Entry 1EFR (X-ray diffraction, 3.10 A resolution); this record covers chains A and G of the 8 polymer chains in the assembly.

== Chain A ==
Protein: Bovine mitochondrial F1-atpase subunit alpha
From: Bos taurus
Notes: EC 3.6.1.34
Reference sequence: P19483 (ATP0_BOVIN); residues 3-510 here correspond to UniProt positions 46-553 (UniProt number = residue number + 43)
Chain sequence (510 residues; each row starts with the number of its first residue; a row labelled like 2A-2B holds insertion residues (2A, then the next letters in order)):
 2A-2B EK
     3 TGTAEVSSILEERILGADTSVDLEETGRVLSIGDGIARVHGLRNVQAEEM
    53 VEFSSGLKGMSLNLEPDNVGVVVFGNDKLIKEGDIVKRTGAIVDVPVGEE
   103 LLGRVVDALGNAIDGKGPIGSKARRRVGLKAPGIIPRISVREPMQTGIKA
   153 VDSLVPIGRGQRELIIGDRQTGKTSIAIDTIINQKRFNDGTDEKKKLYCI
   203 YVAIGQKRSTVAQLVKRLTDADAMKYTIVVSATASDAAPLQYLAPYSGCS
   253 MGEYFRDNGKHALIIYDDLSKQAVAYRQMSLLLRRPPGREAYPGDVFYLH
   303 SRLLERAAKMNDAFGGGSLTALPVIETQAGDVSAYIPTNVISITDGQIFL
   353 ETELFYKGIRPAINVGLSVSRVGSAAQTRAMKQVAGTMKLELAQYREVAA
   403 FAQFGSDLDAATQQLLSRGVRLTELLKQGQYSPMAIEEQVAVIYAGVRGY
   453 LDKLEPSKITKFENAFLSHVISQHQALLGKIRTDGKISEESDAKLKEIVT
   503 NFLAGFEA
Not modelled in the structure: 2A-2B, 3-23
Differences from the reference sequence: conflict Gly481 (Ser524 in P19483)
Curated features (UniProtKB/Swiss-Prot):
  - binding site (ATP): Gln172, Gly174, Lys175, Thr176, Ser177, Gln430, Gln432
  - binding site (Mg(2+)): Thr176, Asp269
  - site: Ser370 (Required for activity)
  - modified residue: Ser10 (Phosphoserine), Ser22 (Phosphoserine), Ser33 (Phosphoserine), Ser63 (Phosphoserine), Lys80 (N6-acetyllysine), Lys83 (N6-acetyllysine), Lys89 (N6-acetyllysine), Thr91 (Phosphothreonine), Lys118 (N6-acetyllysine), Ser123 (Phosphoserine), Lys124 (N6-acetyllysine), Ser141 (Phosphoserine), Arg161 (Omega-N-methylarginine), Lys187 (N6-acetyllysine), Lys196 (N6-acetyllysine), Lys197 (N6-acetyllysine), Lys218 (N6-acetyllysine), Lys262 (N6-acetyllysine), Lys384 (N6-acetyllysine), Lys391 (N6-acetyllysine) and 5 more in UniProt
  - glycosylation: Ser33 (O-linked (GlcNAc) serine)
Metal / ion sites: Mg2+: Thr176 (together with AMP-PNP)
Residues lining bound ligands: AMP-PNP: Asp170, Arg171, Gln172, Thr173, Gly174, Lys175, Thr176, Ser177, Glu328, Phe357, Arg362, Pro363, Gln430, Gly431, Gln432, Tyr433

== Chain G ==
Protein: Bovine mitochondrial F1-atpase subunit gamma
From: Bos taurus
Notes: EC 3.6.1.34
Reference sequence: P05631 (ATPG_BOVIN); residues 1-272 here correspond to UniProt positions 26-297 (UniProt number = residue number + 25)
Chain sequence (272 residues; row label = number of the first residue in the row):
     1 ATLKDITRRLKSIKNIQKITKSMKMVAAAKYARAERELKPARVYGVGSLA
    51 LYEKADIKTPEDKKKHLIIGVSSDRGLCGAIHSSVAKQMKSEAANLAAAG
   101 KEVKIIGVGDKIRSILHRTHSDQFLVTFKEVGRRPPTFGDASVIALELLN
   151 SGYEFDEGSIIFNRFRSVISYKTEEKPIFSLDTISSAESMSIYDDIDADV
   201 LRNYQEYSLANIIYYSLKESTTSEQSARMTAMDNASKNASEMIDKLTLTF
   251 NRTRQAVITKELIEIISGAAAL
Not modelled in the structure: 45-76, 91-208
Curated features (UniProtKB/Swiss-Prot):
  - modified residue: Lys14 (N6-acetyllysine), Lys24 (N6-succinyllysine), Lys30 (N6-acetyllysine), Lys90 (N6-acetyllysine), Ser121 (Phosphoserine), Lys129 (N6-acetyllysine), Lys172 (N6-acetyllysine), Lys245 (N6-succinyllysine)

== How chain A and chain G interact ==
Residue-residue contacts - 14 pairs, chain A then chain G:
  Arg286(A) with Leu272(G)
  Pro289(A) with Ile265(G), hydrophobic
  Gly290(A) with Leu262(G)
  Arg291(A) with Ile258(G); Leu262(G)
  Glu292(A) with Glu261(G)
  Ala293(A) with Ile265(G)
  Glu355(A) with Lys11(G), salt bridge
  Phe403(A) with Lys18(G); Ser22(G); Met25(G), hydrophobic
  Phe406(A) with Ile19(G), hydrophobic
  Asp409(A) with Val26(G); Lys30(G), salt bridge
Other interface residues (no listed pair), chain A (13 interface residues in all): Ala331, Ala402, Leu410
Other interface residues (no listed pair), chain G (13 interface residues in all): Lys4

== Overview ==
The chain A/chain G interface involves 13 residues from each chain; the contacts include 2 salt bridges. Polar
pairs include Glu355(A)-Lys11(G) and Asp409(A)-Lys30(G). Bound to chain A: AMP-PNP. Curated annotation
(UniProt) lists 7 ATP-binding residues and Mg2+-binding residues Thr176(A) and Asp269(A) on chain A.
Here chain A is Bovine mitochondrial F1-atpase subunit alpha and chain G is Bovine mitochondrial F1-atpase
subunit gamma, both from Bos taurus. Entry 1EFR (Bovine mitochondrial F1-atpase complexed with the peptide
antibiotic efrapeptin) was determined by X-ray diffraction.
